4FLW - chains A and T of the 3 polymer chains in the assembly; structure by X-ray diffraction, 2.15 A resolution.

== Chain A ==
Protein: DNA polymerase 1
Source organism: Pyrococcus abyssi
Notes: EC 2.7.7.7
Reference sequence: P0CL77 (DPOL_PYRAB); residues 1-771 here = UniProt positions 1-771
Sequence (793 residues; row label = number of the first residue in the row; numbers below 1 keep their minus sign (Met-21 is residue -21)):
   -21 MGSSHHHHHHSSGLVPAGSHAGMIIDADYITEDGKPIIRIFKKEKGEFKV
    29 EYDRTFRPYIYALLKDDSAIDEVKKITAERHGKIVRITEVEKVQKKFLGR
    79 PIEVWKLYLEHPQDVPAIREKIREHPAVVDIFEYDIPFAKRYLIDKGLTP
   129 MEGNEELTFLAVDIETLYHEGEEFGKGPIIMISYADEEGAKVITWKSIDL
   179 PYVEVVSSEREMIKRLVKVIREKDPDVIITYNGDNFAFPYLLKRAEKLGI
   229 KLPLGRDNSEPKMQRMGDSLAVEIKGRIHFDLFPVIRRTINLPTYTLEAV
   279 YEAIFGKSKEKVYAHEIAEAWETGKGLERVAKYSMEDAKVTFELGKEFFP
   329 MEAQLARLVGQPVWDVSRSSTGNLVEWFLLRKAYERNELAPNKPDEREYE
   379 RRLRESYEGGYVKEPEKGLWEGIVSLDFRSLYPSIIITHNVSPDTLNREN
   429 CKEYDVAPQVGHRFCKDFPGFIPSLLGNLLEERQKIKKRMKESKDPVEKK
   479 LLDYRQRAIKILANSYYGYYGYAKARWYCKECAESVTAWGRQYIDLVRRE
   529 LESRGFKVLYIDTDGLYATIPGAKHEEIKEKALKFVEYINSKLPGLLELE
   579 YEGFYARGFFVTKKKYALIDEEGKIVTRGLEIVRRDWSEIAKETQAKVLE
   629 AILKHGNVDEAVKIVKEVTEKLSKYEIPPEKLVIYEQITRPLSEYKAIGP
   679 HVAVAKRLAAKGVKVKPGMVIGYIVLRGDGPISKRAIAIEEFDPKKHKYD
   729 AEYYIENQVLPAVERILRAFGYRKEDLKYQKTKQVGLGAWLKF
Unresolved in the structure: -21 to -3, 388-389, 758-771
Differences from the reference sequence: expression tag (-21 to 0); engineered mutation Ala215 (Asp in P0CL77)
Cystine bridges: Cys429-Cys443, Cys507-Cys510
Metal / ion sites: Mg2+: Asp141, Glu143, Asp315 (shared with 1 residue of chain P)

== Chain T ==
Molecule: Template strand
Sequence (13 nucleotides; numbered 1 to 13; the number before each row is that of its first residue):
     1 GTGTACGTGATCG

== Chain A / chain T interface ==
Pairs across the interface (50; chain A residue first):
  Tyr7(A) - DT2(T)  hydrogen bond to the phosphate
  Pro36(A) - DT2(T)  base contact
  Tyr37(A) - DT2(T)  hydrogen bond to the base
  Pro90(A) - DT2(T)  sugar contact
  Gln91(A) - DG1(T)  hydrogen bond to the base
  Gln91(A) - DT2(T)  hydrogen bond to the phosphate
  Val93(A) - DT2(T)  sugar contact
  Pro94(A) - DT2(T)  sugar contact
  Pro94(A) - DG3(T)  phosphate contact
  Arg97(A) - DT2(T)  phosphate contact
  Arg97(A) - DG3(T)  salt bridge to the phosphate
  Glu111(A) - DT2(T)  base contact
  Tyr112(A) - DT2(T)  base contact
  Asp113(A) - DT2(T)  hydrogen bond to the base
  Asp113(A) - DG3(T)  sugar contact
  Ile114(A) - DT2(T)  hydrogen bond to the base
  Pro115(A) - DG1(T)  phosphate contact
  Pro115(A) - DT2(T)  sugar contact
  Phe116(A) - DT2(T)  hydrogen bond to the phosphate
  Arg119(A) - DT2(T)  base contact
  Lys240(A) - DG1(T)  hydrogen bond to the base
  Gln242(A) - DG3(T)  base contact
  Arg243(A) - DT4(T)  base contact
  Gly245(A) - DT4(T)  phosphate contact
  Gly245(A) - DA5(T)  phosphate contact
  Asp246(A) - DA5(T)  hydrogen bond to the base
  Ser247(A) - DA5(T)  base contact
  Arg265(A) - DA5(T)  base contact
  Lys371(A) - DT4(T)  salt bridge to the phosphate
  Tyr500(A) - DC6(T)  hydrogen bond to the phosphate
  Lys502(A) - DT4(T)  salt bridge to the phosphate
  Lys502(A) - DC6(T)  phosphate contact
  Lys593(A) - DG9(T)  salt bridge to the phosphate
  Trp615(A) - DA10(T)  phosphate contact
  Lys674(A) - DG13(T)  sugar contact
  Ala675(A) - DC12(T)  phosphate contact
  Ala675(A) - DG13(T)  phosphate contact
  Ile676(A) - DC12(T)  hydrogen bond to the phosphate
  Ile676(A) - DG13(T)  hydrogen bond to the phosphate
  Gly677(A) - DC12(T)  sugar contact
  Pro678(A) - DT11(T)  phosphate contact
  Pro678(A) - DC12(T)  phosphate contact
  Pro709(A) - DC12(T)  phosphate contact
  Ile710(A) - DT11(T)  phosphate contact
  Ile710(A) - DC12(T)  phosphate contact
  Ser711(A) - DC12(T)  hydrogen bond to the phosphate
  Tyr731(A) - DT11(T)  hydrogen bond to the phosphate
  Asn735(A) - DT11(T)  hydrogen bond to the phosphate
  Pro739(A) - DA10(T)  phosphate contact
  Arg743(A) - DG9(T)  salt bridge to the phosphate
Other interface residues (no listed pair), chain A (41 interface residues in all): Met244, Asn351

== Overview ==
41 residues of chain A face 11 of chain T across their interface; the contacts include 15 hydrogen bonds and 5
salt bridges. Polar contacts include Tyr37(A)-DT2(T), Gln91(A)-DG1(T) and Asp113(A)-DT2(T). The Mg2+ site is
built by Asp141(A), Glu143(A) and Asp315(A).
Chain A is DNA polymerase 1 (Pyrococcus abyssi) and chain T is Template strand; the structure, Pyrococcus
abyssi B family DNA polymerase bound to a dsDNA, in edition mode, was determined by X-ray diffraction together
with 4FLT, 4FLU, 4FLV, 4FLX, 4FLY, 4FLZ and 3 further entries from the same study.
